9COP - chains K and L of the 14 polymer chains in the assembly; structure by electron microscopy, 2.70 A resolution.

Chain K:
Protein: V-type proton ATPase subunit E
From: Saccharomyces cerevisiae
Reference sequence: P22203 (VATE_YEAST); residues 1-233 here = UniProt positions 1-233
Chain sequence (233 residues; numbered 1 to 233; the number before each row is that of its first residue):
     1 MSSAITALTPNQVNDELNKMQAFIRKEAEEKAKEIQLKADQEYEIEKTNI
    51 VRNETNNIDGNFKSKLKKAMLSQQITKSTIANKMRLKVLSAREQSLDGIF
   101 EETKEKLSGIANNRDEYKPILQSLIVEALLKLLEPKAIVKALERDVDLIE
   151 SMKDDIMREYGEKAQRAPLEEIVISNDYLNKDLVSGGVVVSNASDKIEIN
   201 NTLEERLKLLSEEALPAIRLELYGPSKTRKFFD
Unresolved in the structure: 1-35, 233

Chain L:
Protein: V-type proton ATPase subunit G
From: Saccharomyces cerevisiae
Reference sequence: P48836 (VATG_YEAST); residues 1-114 here = UniProt positions 1-114
Chain sequence (114 residues; each row starts with the number of its first residue):
     1 MSQKNGIATLLQAEKEAHEIVSKARKYRQDKLKQAKTDAAKEIDSYKIQK
    51 DKELKEFEQKNAGGVGELEKKAEAGVQGELAEIKKIAEKKKDDVVKILIE
   101 TVIKPSAEVHINAL
Unresolved in the structure: 1-28
UniProt features mapped onto this chain:
  - modified residue: Ser-2 (N-acetylserine)

Chain K / chain L interface:
Residue-residue contacts (64):
  Tyr-43(K) with Thr-37(L)
  Lys-47(K) with Thr-37(L)
  Ile-50(K) with Asp-38(L)
  Thr-55(K) with Asp-44(L)
  Asp-59(K) with Asp-51(L)
  Phe-62(K) with Asp-51(L); Leu-54(L), hydrophobic
  Gln-73(K) with Asn-61(L)
  Ile-80(K) with Glu-69(L); Ala-72(L), hydrophobic
  Met-84(K) with Ala-72(L), hydrophobic; Glu-73(L); Val-76(L), hydrophobic
  Lys-87(K) with Val-76(L)
  Val-88(K) with Val-76(L), hydrophobic; Glu-79(L); Ile-83(L)
  Ala-91(K) with Leu-80(L), hydrophobic; Ile-83(L)
  Arg-92(K) with Glu-79(L), salt bridge; Ile-83(L)
  Ser-95(K) with Ile-83(L); Ala-87(L)
  Ile-99(K) with Val-94(L), hydrophobic; Val-95(L), hydrophobic
  Phe-100(K) with Leu-98(L), hydrophobic
  Glu-102(K) with Lys-91(L), salt bridge; Val-95(L)
  Thr-103(K) with Val-95(L); Leu-98(L); Ile-99(L)
  Lys-106(K) with Asp-92(L), salt bridge; Val-95(L); Ile-99(L)
  Leu-107(K) with Ile-99(L), hydrophobic; Val-102(L), hydrophobic; Ile-103(L), hydrophobic
  Ile-110(K) with Ile-103(L), hydrophobic
  Ile-120(K) with Ile-103(L), hydrophobic
  Ser-123(K) with Pro-105(L)
  Leu-124(K) with Pro-105(L), hydrophobic
  Glu-127(K) with Pro-105(L); Ser-106(L), hydrogen bond (side chain-backbone)
  Leu-130(K) with Ala-107(L); Glu-108(L); Val-109(L), hydrophobic
  Leu-133(K) with Val-109(L), hydrophobic; Ala-113(L), hydrophobic
  Lys-163(K) with Ala-107(L)
  Ala-164(K) with Val-109(L), hydrophobic; Leu-114(L)
  Leu-203(K) with Val-102(L), hydrophobic
  Arg-206(K) with Thr-101(L); Val-102(L), hydrogen bond (side chain-backbone); Lys-104(L); Pro-105(L)
  Leu-210(K) with Leu-98(L); Thr-101(L); Val-102(L), hydrophobic
  Glu-221(K) with Lys-90(L)
  Leu-222(K) with Ile-86(L); Lys-90(L); Val-94(L), hydrophobic
  Tyr-223(K) with Ile-83(L)
Also at the interface, not in a pair above, chain K (43 interface residues in all): Ala-39, Glu-42, Glu-46, Leu-66, Ala-69, Gln-165, Leu-207, Ile-218
Also at the interface, not in a pair above, chain L (36 interface residues in all): Lys-31, Gln-34, Glu-58

Overview:
The interface between chain K and chain L involves 43 residues on one side and 36 on the other; the contacts
include 2 hydrogen bonds and 3 salt bridges. Polar pairs include Arg-92(K)/Glu-79(L), Glu-102(K)/Lys-91(L) and
Lys-106(K)/Asp-92(L).
Here chain K is V-type proton ATPase subunit E and chain L is V-type proton ATPase subunit G, both from
Saccharomyces cerevisiae. Entry 9COP (Yeast RAVE bound to V-ATPase V1 complex) was determined by electron
microscopy.
